Entry 6UIB (X-ray diffraction, 2.74 A resolution); this record covers chains A and C of the 3 polymer chains in the assembly.

Chain A:
Molecule: Interleukin-23 subunit alpha
Organism: Homo sapiens
Reference sequence: Q9NPF7 (IL23A_HUMAN); residues 1-170 here correspond to UniProt positions 20-189 (UniProt number = residue number + 19)
Amino-acid sequence (180 residues; numbered -3 to 176; the number before each row is that of its first residue; numbers below 1 keep their minus sign (Asp-3 is residue -3)):
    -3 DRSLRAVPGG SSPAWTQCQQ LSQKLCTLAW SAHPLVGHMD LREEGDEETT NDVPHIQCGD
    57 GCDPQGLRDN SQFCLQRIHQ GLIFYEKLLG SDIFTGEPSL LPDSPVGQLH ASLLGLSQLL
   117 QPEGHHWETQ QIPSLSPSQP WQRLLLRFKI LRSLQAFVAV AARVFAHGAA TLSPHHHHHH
Disordered / not traced: -3 to 7, 35-45, 118-135, 169-176
Differences from the reference sequence: expression tag (-3 to 0, 171-176)
Cystine bridges: Cys58-Cys70
From the paper describing this entry:
  - conformationally variable residues (side-chain flip): Trp26
  - mutagenesis - L24A: decreased binding to FGL-phage
  - mutagenesis - W137A, L141A, K145A: decreased binding to IL-23R
  - mutagenesis - W137A: abolished binding to Fab-phage

Chain C:
Molecule: Peptide 23-652
Amino-acid sequence (20 residues; each row starts with the number of its first residue):
     1 DTLTKSFCYF GTWCQMYGST
Disordered / not traced: 1-3, 19-20
Cystine bridges: Cys8-Cys14

Chain A / chain C interface:
Residue-residue contacts (19):
  Gln19(A) with Met16(C)
  Lys20(A) with Tyr17(C)
  Cys22(A) with Phe10(C)
  Thr23(A) with Phe10(C); Thr12(C); Trp13(C); Tyr17(C)
  Trp26(A) with Ser6(C); Phe7(C), hydrogen bond (side chain-backbone); Tyr9(C), hydrophobic; Phe10(C); Trp13(C)
  Ser27(A) with Phe7(C); Trp13(C)
  Pro30(A) with Thr4(C), hydrogen bond (backbone-side chain); Lys5(C), hydrogen bond (backbone-backbone); Phe7(C), hydrophobic
  Leu31(A) with Thr4(C)
  Val32(A) with Tyr9(C), hydrophobic
Interface features reported in the paper:
  - residue pairs: Trp26(A)-Phe7(C)
  - interface residues, chain A: Gln15(A)
  - hot spots on chain A (mutagenesis) - W26A: abolished binding to Peptide 23-652 (chain C)

In short:
9 residues of chain A face 10 of chain C across their interface, with 3 hydrogen bonds. Polar pairs include
Trp26(A)-Phe7(C), Pro30(A)-Thr4(C) and Pro30(A)-Lys5(C). The paper describes a contact between Trp26(A) and
Phe7(C). The paper reports that W137A, L141A and K145A of chain A reduce binding to IL-23R; the interface
residue Gln15(A); 5 substitutions were tested in all.
Here chain A is Interleukin-23 subunit alpha (Homo sapiens) and chain C is Peptide 23-652. Entry 6UIB (Crystal
structure of IL23 bound to peptide 23-652) was determined by X-ray diffraction.
